6TMO - chains C and D of the 5 polymer chains in the assembly; structure by X-ray diffraction, 2.10 A resolution.

# Chain C
Name: Eaagigiltv
Sequence (10 residues; each row starts with the number of its first residue):
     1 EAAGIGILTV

# Chain D
Name: Alpha chain of engineered high affinity T-cell receptor
Source organism: Homo sapiens
Sequence (197 residues; numbered 1 to 197; the number before each row is that of its first residue):
     1 KQEVEQNSGPLSVPEGAIASLNCTYSFLGSQSFFWYRQYSGKSPELIMFT
    51 YREGDKEDGRFTAQLNKASQHVSLLIRDSQPSDSATYLCAVNDGGRLTFG
   101 DGTTLTVKPNIQNPDPAVYQLRDSKSSDKSVCLFTDFDSQTNVSQSKDSD
   151 VYITDKCVLDMRSMDFKSNSAVAWSNKSDFACANAFNNSIIPEDTFF
Disulfides: C23-C89, C132-C182
Ligand contacts: tris(hydroxyethyl)aminomethane (TAM): Q38, Y39, S40, G41, K42
Reported in the primary citation:
  - contacts within the chain: D93-R96 (from molecular simulation)

# Chain C / chain D interface
Pairs across the interface (8; chain C residue first):
  E1(C) with G29(D); Q31(D), hydrogen bond
  A2(C) with Q31(D), hydrogen bond (backbone-side chain)
  A3(C) with Q31(D)
  G4(C) with Q31(D), hydrogen bond (backbone-side chain)
  I5(C) with Q31(D); S32(D); Y51(D), hydrophobic

# Summary
5 residues of chain C and 4 residues of chain D are in contact, with 3 hydrogen bonds. Polar pairs include
E1(C)-Q31(D), A2(C)-Q31(D) and G4(C)-Q31(D). Ligands of chain D: tris(hydroxyethyl)aminomethane. The paper
reports contacts within the chain involving D93(D) and R96(D).
Here chain C is Eaagigiltv and chain D is Alpha chain of engineered high affinity T-cell receptor (Homo
sapiens). Entry 6TMO (Structure determination of an enhanced affinity TCR, a24b17, in complex with HLA-A*02:01
presenting a MART-1 peptide ...) was determined by X-ray diffraction.
